1R5U - chains B and I of the 11 polymer chains in the assembly; structure by X-ray diffraction, 4.50 A resolution (low resolution: residue-level contacts below are approximate; hydrogen-bond / salt-bridge calls are withheld).

# Chain B
Molecule: DNA-directed RNA polymerase II 140 kDa polypeptide
Source organism: Saccharomyces cerevisiae
Notes: EC 2.7.7.6
UniProtKB: P08518 (RPB2_YEAST); numbering as in UniProt (aligned over 1-1224)
Sequence (1224 residues; row label = number of the first residue in the row):
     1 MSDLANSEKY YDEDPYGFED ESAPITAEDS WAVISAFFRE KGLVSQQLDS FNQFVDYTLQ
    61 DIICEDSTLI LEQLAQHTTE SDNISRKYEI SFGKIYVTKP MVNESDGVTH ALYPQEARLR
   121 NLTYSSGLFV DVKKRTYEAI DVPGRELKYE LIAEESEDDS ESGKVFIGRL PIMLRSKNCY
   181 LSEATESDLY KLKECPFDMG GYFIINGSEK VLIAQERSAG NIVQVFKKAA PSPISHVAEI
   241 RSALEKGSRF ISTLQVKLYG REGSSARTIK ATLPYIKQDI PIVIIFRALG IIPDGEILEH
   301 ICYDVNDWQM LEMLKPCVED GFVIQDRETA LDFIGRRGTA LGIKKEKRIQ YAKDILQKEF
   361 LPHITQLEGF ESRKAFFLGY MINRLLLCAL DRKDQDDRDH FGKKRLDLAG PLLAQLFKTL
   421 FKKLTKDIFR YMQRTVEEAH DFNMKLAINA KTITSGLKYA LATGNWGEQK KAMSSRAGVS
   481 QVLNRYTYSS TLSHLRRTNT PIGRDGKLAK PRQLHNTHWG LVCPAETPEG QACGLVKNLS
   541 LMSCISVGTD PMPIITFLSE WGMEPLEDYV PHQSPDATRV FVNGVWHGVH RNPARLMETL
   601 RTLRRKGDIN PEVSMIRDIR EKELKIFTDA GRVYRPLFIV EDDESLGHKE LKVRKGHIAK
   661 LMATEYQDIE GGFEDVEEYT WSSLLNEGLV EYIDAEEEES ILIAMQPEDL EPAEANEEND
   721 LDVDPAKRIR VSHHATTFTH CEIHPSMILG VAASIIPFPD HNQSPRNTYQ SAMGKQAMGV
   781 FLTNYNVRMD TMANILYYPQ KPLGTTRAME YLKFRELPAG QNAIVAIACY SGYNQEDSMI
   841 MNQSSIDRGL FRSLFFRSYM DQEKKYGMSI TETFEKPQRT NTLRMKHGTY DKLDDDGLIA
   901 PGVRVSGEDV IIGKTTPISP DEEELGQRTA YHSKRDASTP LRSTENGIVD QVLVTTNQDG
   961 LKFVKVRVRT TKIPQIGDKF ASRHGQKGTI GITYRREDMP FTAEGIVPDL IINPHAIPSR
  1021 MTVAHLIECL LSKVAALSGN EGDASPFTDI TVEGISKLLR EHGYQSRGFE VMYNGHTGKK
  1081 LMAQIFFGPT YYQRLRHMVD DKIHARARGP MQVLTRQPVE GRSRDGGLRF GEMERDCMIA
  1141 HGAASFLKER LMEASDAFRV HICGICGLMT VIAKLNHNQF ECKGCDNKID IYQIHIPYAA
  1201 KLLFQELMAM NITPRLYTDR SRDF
Not modelled in the structure: 1-19, 71-89, 135-163, 336-344, 438-445, 468-476, 503-508, 669-677, 716-721, 920-932
Ion coordination: Zn2+: Cys1163, Cys1166, Cys1182, Cys1185

# Chain I
Molecule: DNA-directed RNA polymerase II 14.2 kDa polypeptide
Source organism: Saccharomyces cerevisiae
Notes: EC 2.7.7.6
UniProtKB: P27999 (RPB9_YEAST); residue numbers follow UniProt; this construct covers 1-122
Sequence (122 residues; numbered 1 to 122; the number before each row is that of its first residue):
     1 MTTFRFCRDC NNMLYPREDK ENNRLLFECR TCSYVEEAGS PLVYRHELIT NIGETAGVVQ
    61 DIGSDPTLPR SDRECPKCHS RENVFFQSQQ RRKDTSMVLF FVCLSCSHIF TSDQKNKRTQ
   121 FS
Not modelled in the structure: 1, 39, 121-122
Curated features (UniProtKB/Swiss-Prot):
  - zinc finger: Cys7 to Cys32 (C4-type), Ser71 to Thr111 (TFIIS-type)
  - binding site (Zn(2+)): Cys7, Cys10, Cys29, Cys32, Cys75, Cys78, Cys103, Cys106
  - modified residue: Ser40 (Phosphoserine)
Disulfide bonds: Cys29-Cys32
Ion coordination: Zn2+ site 1: Cys7, Tyr34; Zn2+ site 2: Cys75, Cys78, Cys103, Cys106

# Chain B / chain I interface
Pairs across the interface - 28 pairs, chain B then chain I:
  Pro293(B) with Asn12(I)
  Asp294(B) with Asn11(I); Asn12(I); Met13(I); Tyr15(I)
  Gly295(B) with Phe6(I)
  Glu296(B) with Asn11(I)
  Trp308(B) with Thr2(I); Arg45(I)
  Leu311(B) with Phe4(I)
  Phe322(B) with Arg30(I)
  Gln325(B) with Asn12(I)
  Asp394(B) with Arg91(I)
  Arg617(B) with Asp61(I)
  Ile619(B) with Asp61(I); Ile62(I); Ser64(I); Asp65(I)
  Arg620(B) with Gly57(I); Asp65(I); Leu68(I); Phe86(I); Gln89(I)
  Lys622(B) with Val59(I)
  Glu699(B) with Thr67(I)
  Ser700(B) with Pro66(I)
  Thr737(B) with Pro66(I)
  Thr739(B) with Pro66(I)
Interface residues without a listed pair, chain B (27 interface residues in all): Leu298, Gln309, Glu312, Lys315, Val318, Glu319, Asp391, Ala594, Ile701, Leu702
Interface residues without a listed pair, chain I (28 interface residues in all): Thr3, Cys10, Thr31, His46, Ile52, Arg70, Arg92

# In short
27 residues of chain B face 28 of chain I across their interface. Cys1163(B), Cys1166(B), Cys1182(B) and
Cys1185(B) coordinate Zn2+. Cys7(I) and Tyr34(I) form the Zn2+ site 1. From UniProt: 8 Zn2+-binding residues
on chain I.
Here chain B is DNA-directed RNA polymerase II 140 kDa polypeptide and chain I is DNA-directed RNA polymerase
II 14.2 kDa polypeptide, both from Saccharomyces cerevisiae. Entry 1R5U (RNA polymerase II tfiib complex) was
determined by X-ray diffraction.
